7CWU - chains N and B of the 15 polymer chains in the assembly; structure by electron microscopy, 3.50 A resolution.

[Chain N]
Molecule: heavy chain of FC05 Fab
Source organism: Homo sapiens
Notes: antibody fragment or engineered binder
Sequence (120 residues; each row starts with the number of its first residue):
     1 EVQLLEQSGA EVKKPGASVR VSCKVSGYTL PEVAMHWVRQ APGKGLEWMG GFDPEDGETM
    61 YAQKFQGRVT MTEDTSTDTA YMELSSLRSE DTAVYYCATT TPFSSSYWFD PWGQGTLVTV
Cystine bridges: Cys-23/Cys-97

[Chain B]
Molecule: Spike glycoprotein
Source organism: Severe acute respiratory syndrome coronavirus 2
UniProt: P0DTC2 (SPIKE_SARS2); residue numbers follow UniProt; this construct covers 1-1273
Sequence (1273 residues; row label = number of the first residue in the row):
     1 MFVFLVLLPL VSSQCVNLTT RTQLPPAYTN SFTRGVYYPD KVFRSSVLHS TQDLFLPFFS
    61 NVTWFHAIHV SGTNGTKRFD NPVLPFNDGV YFASTEKSNI IRGWIFGTTL DSKTQSLLIV
   121 NNATNVVIKV CEFQFCNDPF LGVYYHKNNK SWMESEFRVY SSANNCTFEY VSQPFLMDLE
   181 GKQGNFKNLR EFVFKNIDGY FKIYSKHTPI NLVRDLPQGF SALEPLVDLP IGINITRFQT
   241 LLALHRSYLT PGDSSSGWTA GAAAYYVGYL QPRTFLLKYN ENGTITDAVD CALDPLSETK
   301 CTLKSFTVEK GIYQTSNFRV QPTESIVRFP NITNLCPFGE VFNATRFASV YAWNRKRISN
   361 CVADYSVLYN SASFSTFKCY GVSPTKLNDL CFTNVYADSF VIRGDEVRQI APGQTGKIAD
   421 YNYKLPDDFT GCVIAWNSNN LDSKVGGNYN YLYRLFRKSN LKPFERDIST EIYQAGSTPC
   481 NGVEGFNCYF PLQSYGFQPT NGVGYQPYRV VVLSFELLHA PATVCGPKKS TNLVKNKCVN
   541 FNFNGLTGTG VLTESNKKFL PFQQFGRDIA DTTDAVRDPQ TLEILDITPC SFGGVSVITP
   601 GTNTSNQVAV LYQDVNCTEV PVAIHADQLT PTWRVYSTGS NVFQTRAGCL IGAEHVNNSY
   661 ECDIPIGAGI CASYQTQTNS PRRARSVASQ SIIAYTMSLG AENSVAYSNN SIAIPTNFTI
   721 SVTTEILPVS MTKTSVDCTM YICGDSTECS NLLLQYGSFC TQLNRALTGI AVEQDKNTQE
   781 VFAQVKQIYK TPPIKDFGGF NFSQILPDPS KPSKRSFIED LLFNKVTLAD AGFIKQYGDC
   841 LGDIAARDLI CAQKFNGLTV LPPLLTDEMI AQYTSALLAG TITSGWTFGA GAALQIPFAM
   901 QMAYRFNGIG VTQNVLYENQ KLIANQFNSA IGKIQDSLSS TASALGKLQD VVNQNAQALN
   961 TLVKQLSSNF GAISSVLNDI LSRLDKVEAE VQIDRLITGR LQSLQTYVTQ QLIRAAEIRA
  1021 SANLAATKMS ECVLGQSKRV DFCGKGYHLM SFPQSAPHGV VFLHVTYVPA QEKNFTTAPA
  1081 ICHDGKAHFP REGVFVSNGT HWFVTQRNFY EPQIITTDNT FVSGNCDVVI GIVNNTVYDP
  1141 LQPELDSFKE ELDKYFKNHT SPDVDLGDIS GINASVVNIQ KEIDRLNEVA KNLNESLIDL
  1201 QELGKYEQYI KWPWYIWLGF IAGLIAIVMV TIMLCCMTSC CSCLKGCCSC GSCCKFDEDD
  1261 SEPVLKGVKL HYT
Disordered / not traced: 1-13, 252-255, 333, 528, 621-640, 677-688, 828-847, 1148-1273
Swiss-Prot annotation at these positions:
  - region: Asn-280 to Cys-301 (Putative superantigen), Arg-403 to Asp-405 (Integrin-binding motif), Asn-448 to Phe-456 (Immunodominant HLA epitope recognized by the CD8+), Pro-681 to Ala-684 (Putative superantigen), Ser-816 to Tyr-837 (Fusion peptide 1), Lys-835 to Phe-855 (Fusion peptide 2), Asp-1163 to Glu-1202 (Heptad repeat 2)
  - motif: Met-1237 to Cys-1241 (Binding to host endocytosis trafficking protein SNX27), Asp-1257 to Glu-1262 (Diacidic ER export motif (host COPII)), Ser-1261 to Gly-1267 (Binding to host plasma membrane localising/FERM domain proteins), Lys-1269 to Thr-1273 (KxHxx, ER retrieval signal (COPI))
  - site (Cleavage): Arg-685, Ser-686, Arg-815, Ser-816
  - lipidation (S-palmitoyl cysteine): Cys-1235, Cys-1236, Cys-1240, Cys-1241, Cys-1243, Cys-1247, Cys-1248, Cys-1250, Cys-1253, Cys-1254
  - glycosylation: Asn-17 (N-linked (GlcNAc...) (complex) asparagine), Asn-61 (N-linked (GlcNAc...) (hybrid) asparagine), Asn-74 (N-linked (GlcNAc...) (complex) asparagine), Asn-122 (N-linked (GlcNAc...) (hybrid) asparagine), Asn-149 (N-linked (GlcNAc...) (complex) asparagine), Asn-165 (N-linked (GlcNAc...) (complex) asparagine), Asn-234 (N-linked (GlcNAc...) (high mannose) asparagine), Asn-282 (N-linked (GlcNAc...) (complex) asparagine), Thr-323 (O-linked (GalNAc) threonine), Ser-325 (O-linked (HexNAc...) serine), Asn-331 (N-linked (GlcNAc...) (complex) asparagine), Asn-343 (N-linked (GlcNAc...) (complex) asparagine), Asn-603 (N-linked (GlcNAc...) (hybrid) asparagine), Asn-616 (N-linked (GlcNAc...) (complex) asparagine), Asn-657 (N-linked (GlcNAc...) (complex) asparagine), Thr-676 (O-linked (GlcNAc...) threonine), Thr-678 (O-linked (GlcNAc...) threonine), Asn-709 (N-linked (GlcNAc...) (high mannose) asparagine), Asn-717 (N-linked (GlcNAc...) (hybrid) asparagine), Asn-801 (N-linked (GlcNAc...) (hybrid) asparagine) and 6 more in UniProt
  - natural variant: Leu-5 (L5F: In strain: Iota/B.1.526), Ser-13 (S13I: In strain: Epsilon/B.1.427/B.1.429), Leu-18 (L18F: In strain: Beta/B.1.351, Gamma/P.1 and 1 more), Thr-19 (T19I: In strain: Omicron/BQ.1.1, Omicron/XBB.1.5 and 1 more; T19R: In strain: Delta/B.1.617.2, Omicron/BA.2 and 4 more), Thr-20 (T20N: In strain: Gamma/P.1), Leu-24 to Ala-27 (sequence variant, change not given here; In strain: Omicron/BA.2, Omicron/BA.2.12.1 and 6 more), Pro-26 (P26S: In strain: Gamma/P.1), Gln-52 (Q52H: In strain: Omicron/EG.5.1), Ala-67 (A67V: In strain: Eta/B.1.525, Omicron/BA.1), His-69 to Val-70 (deletion: In strain: Alpha/B.1.1.7, Eta/B.1.525 and 5 more), Gly-75 (G75V: In strain: Lambda/C.37), Thr-76 (T76I: In strain: Lambda/C.37), 83 further natural variant entries in UniProt
  - mutagenesis: His-69 to Val-70 (Increased incorporation of cleaved spike into virions), Asn-121 (N121Q: Partial loss of biliverdin affinity), Arg-190 (R190K: Partial loss of biliverdin affinity), Asn-234 (N234Q: Increased resistance to neutralizing antibodies), Asn-331 (N331Q: Reduced viral infectivity), Asn-343 (N343Q: Reduced viral infectivity), Leu-452 (L452R: Increased resistance to neutralizing antibodies. Decreases HLA binding to NF9 epitope. Increased binding affinity to human ACE2), Tyr-453 (Y453F: Decreased HLA binding to NF9 epitope. Increased binding affinity to human ACE2), Ala-475 (A475V: Increased resistance to neutralizing antibodies), Val-483 (V483A: Increased resistance to neutralizing antibodies), Glu-484 (E484D: Increased replication in human TMEM106B overexpressing cells), Phe-490 (F490L: Increased resistance to neutralizing antibodies and human covalescent sera neutralization), 17 further mutagenesis entries in UniProt
Cystine bridges: Cys-15/Cys-136, Cys-131/Cys-166, Cys-291/Cys-301, Cys-336/Cys-361, Cys-379/Cys-432, Cys-391/Cys-525, Cys-480/Cys-488, Cys-617/Cys-649, Cys-662/Cys-671, Cys-738/Cys-760, Cys-743/Cys-749, Cys-1032/Cys-1043, Cys-1082/Cys-1126
Glycans and other covalent adducts: N-acetylglucosamine (NAG) linked to Asn-234, Asn-603, Asn-616, Asn-657, Asn-709, Asn-717, Asn-801, Asn-1074, Asn-1098, Asn-1134

[How chain N and chain B interact]
Contacting residue pairs (24):
  Glu-1(N) / Leu-249(B)
  Glu-1(N) / Ser-256(B)
  Gly-27(N) / Arg-246(B)  hydrogen bond (backbone-side chain)
  Gly-27(N) / Ser-256(B)
  Tyr-28(N) / Arg-246(B)
  Tyr-28(N) / Ser-247(B)  hydrogen bond (side chain-backbone)
  Tyr-28(N) / Tyr-248(B)
  Tyr-28(N) / Ser-256(B)
  Pro-31(N) / Tyr-145(B)
  Pro-31(N) / His-146(B)
  Pro-31(N) / Lys-147(B)
  Glu-32(N) / Tyr-144(B)
  Glu-32(N) / Tyr-145(B)
  Glu-32(N) / Arg-246(B)  salt bridge
  Glu-32(N) / Tyr-248(B)  hydrogen bond (backbone-side chain)
  Val-33(N) / Lys-147(B)
  Ala-34(N) / Lys-147(B)
  Phe-52(N) / Lys-147(B)
  Thr-101(N) / Tyr-248(B)
  Pro-102(N) / Tyr-145(B)  hydrophobic
  Pro-102(N) / Lys-147(B)
  Phe-103(N) / Tyr-145(B)  hydrophobic
  Phe-103(N) / Trp-152(B)  hydrophobic
  Asp-110(N) / Leu-249(B)
Interface residues without a listed pair, chain N (14 interface residues in all): Thr-29, Met-35
Interface residues without a listed pair, chain B (11 interface residues in all): Gly-257

[In short]
The interface between chain N and chain B involves 14 residues on one side and 11 on the other, with 3
hydrogen bonds and 1 salt bridge. Among the polar pairs are Glu-32(N)/Arg-246(B), Gly-27(N)/Arg-246(B) and
Tyr-28(N)/Ser-247(B).
Here chain N is heavy chain of FC05 Fab (Homo sapiens) and chain B is Spike glycoprotein (Severe acute
respiratory syndrome coronavirus 2). Entry 7CWU (SARS-CoV-2 spike proteins trimer in complex with P17 and FC05
Fabs cocktail) was determined by electron microscopy (same publication as 7CWT and 7CWS).
